Entry 5B5F (X-ray diffraction, 1.20 A resolution); this record covers chains A and B of the 4 polymer chains in the assembly.

# Chain A (and B)
Molecule: Streptavidin
From: Streptomyces avidinii
Notes: chain B of this document is another copy of the same molecule, construct and numbering; everything in this record applies to it too
UniProtKB: P22629 (SAV_STRAV); residues 16-135 here correspond to UniProt positions 40-159 (UniProt number = residue number + 24)
Amino-acid sequence (120 residues; each row starts with the number of its first residue):
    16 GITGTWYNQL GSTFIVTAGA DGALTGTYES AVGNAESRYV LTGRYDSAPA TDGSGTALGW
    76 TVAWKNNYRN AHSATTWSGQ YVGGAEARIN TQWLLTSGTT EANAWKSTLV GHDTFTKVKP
Small-molecule neighbours: 6F3 (N-methyl-3-(4-oxo-4,5-dihydrofuro[3,2-c]pyridin-2-yl)benzenesulfonamide): Asn23, Leu25, Ser27, Tyr43, Ser45, Val47, Gly48, Asn49, Ala50, Trp79, Ala86, Ser88, Thr90, Trp92, Trp108, Leu110, Ser112, Asp128
Curated features (UniProtKB/Swiss-Prot):
  - motif: Arg59 to Asp61 (Cell attachment site)
  - binding site (biotin): Tyr43, Tyr54, Trp92, Trp108, Trp120

# Chain A / chain B interface
Pairs across the interface - 7 pairs, chain A then chain B:
  Gln107(A) - Val125(B)  hydrogen bond (side chain-backbone)
  Gln107(A) - Gly126(B)
  Gln107(A) - His127(B)
  Val125(A) - Gln107(B)  hydrogen bond (backbone-side chain)
  Gly126(A) - Gln107(B)
  His127(A) - Gln107(B)
  His127(A) - His127(B)  hydrogen bond

# In short
Chain A and chain B each contribute 4 residues to their interface; the contacts include 3 hydrogen bonds.
Polar contacts include Gln107(A)-Val125(B) and His127(A)-His127(B). Chain A binds compound 6F3. Curated
annotation (UniProt) lists 5 biotin-binding residues on chain A.
Both chains are Streptavidin (Streptomyces avidinii). Entry 5B5F (Crystal structure of ALiS3-Streptavidin
complex) was determined by X-ray diffraction together with 5B5G from the same study.
